Entry 3LP1 (X-ray diffraction, 2.23 A resolution); this record covers chains A and B.

# Chain A
Name: Reverse transcriptase/ribonuclease H
Source organism: Human immunodeficiency virus type 1
Notes: EC 2.7.7.49, 2.7.7.7, 3.1.26.4
UniProt: P04585 (POL_HV1H2); residues 1-560 here correspond to UniProt positions 588-1147 (UniProt number = residue number + 587)
Chain sequence (563 residues; numbered -2 to 560; the number before each row is that of its first residue; numbers below 1 keep their minus sign (Met-2 is residue -2)):
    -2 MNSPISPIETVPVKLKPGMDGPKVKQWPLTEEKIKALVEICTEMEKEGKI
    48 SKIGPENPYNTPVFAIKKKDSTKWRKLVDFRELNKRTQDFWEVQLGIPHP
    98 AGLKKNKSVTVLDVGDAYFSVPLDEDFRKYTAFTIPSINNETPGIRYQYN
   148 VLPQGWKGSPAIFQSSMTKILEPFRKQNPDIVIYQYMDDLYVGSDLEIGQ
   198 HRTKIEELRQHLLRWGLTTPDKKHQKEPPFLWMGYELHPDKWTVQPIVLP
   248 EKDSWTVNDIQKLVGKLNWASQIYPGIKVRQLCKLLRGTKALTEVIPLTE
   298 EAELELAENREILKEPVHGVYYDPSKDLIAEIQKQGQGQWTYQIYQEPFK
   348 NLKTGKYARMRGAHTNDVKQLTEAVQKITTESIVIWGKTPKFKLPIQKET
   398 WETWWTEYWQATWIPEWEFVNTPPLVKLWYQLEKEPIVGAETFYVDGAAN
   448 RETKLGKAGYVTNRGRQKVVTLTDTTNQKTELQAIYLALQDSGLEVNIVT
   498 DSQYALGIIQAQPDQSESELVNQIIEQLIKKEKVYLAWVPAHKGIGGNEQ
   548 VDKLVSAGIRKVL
Unresolved in the structure: -2 to -1, 65-68, 558-560
Sequence notes: expression tag (-2 to 0)
Metal / ion sites: Mn2+ site 1: Asp443, Asp549 (together with LP8); Mn2+ site 2: Asp443, Glu478, Asp498 (together with LP8)
Ligand contacts:
  - LP8 (3-cyclopentyl-1,4-dihydroxy-1,8-naphthyridin-2(1H)-one): Asp443, Gly444, Glu478, Asp498, Ser499, Ala538, His539, Asp549
  - non-nucleoside rt inhibitor nevirapine (NVP; 11-cyclopropyl-5,11-dihydro-4-methyl-6H-dipyrido[3,2-b:2',3'-e][1,4]diazepin-6-one): Pro95, Leu100, Lys101, Asn103, Val106, Val179, Ile180, Tyr181, Tyr188, Val189, Gly190, Phe227, Trp229, Leu234, His235, Pro236, Tyr318
Swiss-Prot annotation at these positions:
  - region: Phe227 to His235 (RT 'primer grip')
  - motif: Trp398 to Trp414 (Tryptophan repeat motif)
  - binding site (Mg(2+)): Asp110, Asp185, Asp186, Asp443, Glu478, Asp498, Asp549
  - site: Trp401 (Essential for RT p66/p51 heterodimerization), Trp414 (Essential for RT p66/p51 heterodimerization), Phe440, Tyr441 (Cleavage), Leu560 (Cleavage)
Reported in the primary citation:
  - Mn2+ coordination: Asp443, Glu478, Asp498, Asp549
  - binding site for LP8: Ala538, His539
  - contacts within the chain: His539-Asp549 (hydrogen bond)

# Chain B
Name: p51 RT
Source organism: Human immunodeficiency virus type 1
Notes: EC 2.7.7.49, 2.7.7.7
UniProt: P04585 (POL_HV1H2); residues 1-440 here correspond to UniProt positions 588-1027 (UniProt number = residue number + 587)
Chain sequence (443 residues; numbered -2 to 440; the number before each row is that of its first residue; numbers below 1 keep their minus sign (Met-2 is residue -2)):
    -2 MNSPISPIETVPVKLKPGMDGPKVKQWPLTEEKIKALVEICTEMEKEGKI
    48 SKIGPENPYNTPVFAIKKKDSTKWRKLVDFRELNKRTQDFWEVQLGIPHP
    98 AGLKKNKSVTVLDVGDAYFSVPLDEDFRKYTAFTIPSINNETPGIRYQYN
   148 VLPQGWKGSPAIFQSSMTKILEPFRKQNPDIVIYQYMDDLYVGSDLEIGQ
   198 HRTKIEELRQHLLRWGLTTPDKKHQKEPPFLWMGYELHPDKWTVQPIVLP
   248 EKDSWTVNDIQKLVGKLNWASQIYPGIKVRQLCKLLRGTKALTEVIPLTE
   298 EAELELAENREILKEPVHGVYYDPSKDLIAEIQKQGQGQWTYQIYQEPFK
   348 NLKTGKYARMRGAHTNDVKQLTEAVQKITTESIVIWGKTPKFKLPIQKET
   398 WETWWTEYWQATWIPEWEFVNTPPLVKLWYQLEKEPIVGAETF
Unresolved in the structure: -2 to 5, 65-68, 216-230, 357-360, 429-440
Sequence notes: expression tag (-2 to 0)
Swiss-Prot annotation at these positions:
  - region: Phe227 to His235 (RT 'primer grip')
  - motif: Trp398 to Trp414 (Tryptophan repeat motif)
  - binding site (Mg(2+)): Asp110, Asp185, Asp186
  - site: Trp401 (Essential for RT p66/p51 heterodimerization), Trp414 (Essential for RT p66/p51 heterodimerization), Phe440 (Cleavage)

# How chain A and chain B interact
Contacting residue pairs (108; chain A residue first):
  Val8(A) - Glu53(B)
  Pro9(A) - Glu53(B)
  Gln85(A) - Glu53(B)  hydrogen bond (side chain-backbone)
  Asp86(A) - Lys20(B)  salt bridge
  Asp86(A) - Pro55(B)
  Phe87(A) - Pro52(B)
  Phe87(A) - Glu53(B)
  Phe87(A) - Pro55(B)
  Trp88(A) - Pro52(B)  hydrogen bond (backbone-backbone)
  Trp88(A) - Asn54(B)
  Trp88(A) - Pro55(B)
  Trp88(A) - Asn57(B)
  Trp88(A) - Thr131(B)
  Trp88(A) - Arg143(B)
  Gln91(A) - Asn137(B)  hydrogen bond
  Gln91(A) - Pro140(B)
  Gly93(A) - Asn137(B)
  Ile94(A) - Asn137(B)
  Pro95(A) - Asn136(B)
  Pro95(A) - Asn137(B)
  His96(A) - Asn136(B)  hydrogen bond (backbone-side chain)
  Gly99(A) - Asn136(B)
  Leu100(A) - Asn136(B)
  Ala158(A) - Pro52(B)
  Ser162(A) - Pro52(B)
  Thr165(A) - Pro140(B)
  Tyr181(A) - Asn137(B)
  Tyr181(A) - Glu138(B)
  Gln182(A) - Pro140(B)
  Arg358(A) - Gln394(B)
  Arg358(A) - Glu396(B)  salt bridge
  Glu370(A) - Gln394(B)
  Gln373(A) - Thr397(B)
  Gln373(A) - Thr400(B)
  Gln373(A) - Trp401(B)  hydrogen bond
  Ile380(A) - Leu26(B)
  Ile380(A) - Thr27(B)
  Ile380(A) - Thr400(B)
  Val381(A) - Pro25(B)  hydrophobic
  Val381(A) - Asn136(B)  hydrogen bond (backbone-backbone)
  Ile382(A) - Ile135(B)
  Ile382(A) - Asn136(B)
  Trp383(A) - Ile135(B)
  Gly384(A) - Thr27(B)
  Gly384(A) - Glu28(B)  hydrogen bond (backbone-backbone)
  Gly384(A) - Ile135(B)
  Trp402(A) - Lys331(B)  hydrogen bond (backbone-side chain)
  Trp402(A) - Asp364(B)
  Tyr405(A) - Lys331(B)  hydrogen bond (backbone-side chain)
  Trp406(A) - Lys331(B)
  Trp406(A) - Val417(B)
  Trp406(A) - Asn418(B)
  Trp406(A) - Thr419(B)
  Gln407(A) - Lys331(B)  hydrogen bond (backbone-side chain)
  Gln407(A) - Asp364(B)
  Gln407(A) - Pro392(B)
  Gln407(A) - Ile393(B)
  Gln407(A) - Gln394(B)
  Ala408(A) - Trp337(B)  hydrophobic
  Ala408(A) - Asp364(B)
  Ala408(A) - Pro392(B)  hydrogen bond (backbone-backbone)
  Ala408(A) - Ile393(B)
  Thr409(A) - Asp364(B)
  Thr409(A) - Val365(B)
  Trp410(A) - Asn363(B)
  Trp410(A) - Val365(B)  hydrophobic
  Trp410(A) - Trp401(B)
  Trp410(A) - Tyr405(B)
  Pro412(A) - Trp401(B)
  Pro433(A) - Asn255(B)
  Pro433(A) - Leu289(B)  hydrophobic
  Pro433(A) - Thr290(B)
  Ile434(A) - Thr290(B)
  Val435(A) - Thr290(B)
  Thr439(A) - Ala288(B)
  Thr439(A) - Leu289(B)  hydrogen bond (side chain-backbone)
  Tyr441(A) - Gln258(B)  hydrogen bond
  Tyr441(A) - Lys287(B)  hydrogen bond (side chain-backbone)
  Val458(A) - Thr286(B)
  Thr459(A) - Thr286(B)  hydrogen bond (backbone-side chain)
  Asn460(A) - Thr286(B)
  Asn460(A) - Lys287(B)
  Asn460(A) - Ala288(B)
  Asn494(A) - Leu289(B)
  Gln500(A) - Pro421(B)
  Gln500(A) - Leu422(B)
  Gln500(A) - Trp426(B)
  Leu503(A) - Leu422(B)  hydrophobic
  Gln507(A) - Pro421(B)
  Tyr532(A) - Asn255(B)  hydrogen bond
  Tyr532(A) - Leu289(B)  hydrophobic
  Trp535(A) - Leu422(B)  hydrophobic
  Trp535(A) - Trp426(B)  hydrophobic
  Val536(A) - Gln258(B)
  Pro537(A) - Gly262(B)
  Pro537(A) - Asn265(B)
  Lys540(A) - Asn265(B)
  Lys540(A) - Cys280(B)  hydrogen bond (backbone-side chain)
  Gly541(A) - Cys280(B)
  Gly541(A) - Leu283(B)
  Ile542(A) - Leu283(B)
  Gly543(A) - Leu283(B)  hydrogen bond (backbone-backbone)
  Gly543(A) - Arg284(B)
  Gly543(A) - Gly285(B)
  Gly544(A) - Gly285(B)  hydrogen bond (backbone-backbone)
  Gly544(A) - Thr286(B)
  Gln547(A) - Gly285(B)
  Gln547(A) - Thr286(B)
Interface residues without a listed pair, chain A (70 interface residues in all): Leu92, Lys101, Ile159, Gln161, Arg172, Ile180, Arg356, Thr376, Thr386, Thr403, Glu404, Val496, Gly504, Ala534
Interface residues without a listed pair, chain B (56 interface residues in all): Tyr56, Thr139, Val254, Lys259, Val261, Leu368, Lys424

# Overview
70 residues of chain A face 56 of chain B across their interface, with 19 hydrogen bonds and 2 salt bridges.
Among the polar pairs are Asp86(A)-Lys20(B), Arg358(A)-Glu396(B) and Gln85(A)-Glu53(B). From the paper: a
binding site for LP8 at Ala538(A) and His539(A); Mn2+ coordination by Asp443(A), Glu478(A) and Asp498(A) among
others.
Here chain A is Reverse transcriptase/ribonuclease H and chain B is p51 RT, both from Human immunodeficiency
virus type 1. Entry 3LP1 (HIV-1 reverse transcriptase with inhibitor) was determined by X-ray diffraction,
deposited together with 3LP0, 3LP2 and 3LP3.
